PDB entry 6KMZ | X-ray diffraction, 3.61 A resolution | chains A and E of the 5 polymer chains in the assembly

Chain A:
Name: Caspase-4
From: Homo sapiens
Notes: EC 3.4.22.57
Reference sequence: P49662 (CASP4_HUMAN); the construct has insertions or renumbered stretches relative to UniProt, so the offset changes along the chain: 105-270 = UniProt 105-270; 279-285 = UniProt 283-289
Chain sequence (185 residues; each row starts with the number of its first residue; note: 8 numbers in that range are skipped by the numbering (no residue carries them; nothing is unmodelled there); a row labelled like 270A-270L holds insertion residues (270A, then the next letters in order)):
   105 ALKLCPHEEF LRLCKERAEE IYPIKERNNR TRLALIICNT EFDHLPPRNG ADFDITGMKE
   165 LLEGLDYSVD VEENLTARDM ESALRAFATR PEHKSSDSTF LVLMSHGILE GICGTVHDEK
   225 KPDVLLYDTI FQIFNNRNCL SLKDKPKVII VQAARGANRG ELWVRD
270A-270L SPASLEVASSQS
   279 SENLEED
Unresolved in the structure: 270A-270L
Sequence notes: engineered mutation Ala258 (Cys in P49662)

Chain E:
Name: Gasdermin-D
From: Homo sapiens
Reference sequence: P57764 (GSDMD_HUMAN); numbering as in UniProt (aligned over 287-480)
Chain sequence (194 residues; numbered 287 to 480; the number before each row is that of its first residue):
   287 FQGLRAEVET ISKELELLDR ELCQLLLEGL EGVLRDQLAL RALEEALEQG QSLGPVEPLD
   347 GPAGAVLECL VLSSGMLVPE LAIPVVYLLG ALTMLSETQH KLLAEALESQ TLLGPLELVG
   407 SLLEQSAPWQ ERSTMSLPPG LLGNSWGEGA PAWVLLDECG LELGEDTPHV CWEPQAQGRM
   467 CALYASLALL SGLS
Unresolved in the structure: 333-343, 415-432, 451-453

Interface between chain A and chain E:
Residue-residue contacts (13):
  Ala261(A) - Lys299(E)
  Asn262(A) - Lys299(E)
  Arg263(A) - Glu300(E)  salt bridge
  Arg263(A) - Leu303(E)
  Arg263(A) - Glu366(E)  salt bridge
  Leu266(A) - Leu303(E)
  Trp267(A) - Leu304(E)
  Trp267(A) - Asp305(E)
  Trp267(A) - Leu308(E)
  Trp267(A) - Val364(E)  hydrophobic
  Trp267(A) - Leu367(E)
  Arg269(A) - Glu307(E)  salt bridge
  Asp270(A) - Ser359(E)
Also at the interface, not in a pair above, chain A (9 interface residues in all): Glu265, Val268

Overview:
9 residues of chain A face 11 of chain E across their interface; the contacts include 3 salt bridges. Polar
contacts include Arg263(A)-Glu300(E), Arg263(A)-Glu366(E) and Arg269(A)-Glu307(E).
Chain A is Caspase-4 and chain E is Gasdermin-D, both from Homo sapiens; the structure, caspase-4 P22/P10
C258A in complex with human GSDMD-C domain, was determined by X-ray diffraction (same publication as 6KMT,
6KMU, 6KMV, 6KN0 and 6KN1).
